PDB entry 6KQL | X-ray diffraction, 2.89 A resolution | chains B and D of the 9 polymer chains in the assembly

Chain B:
Molecule: DNA-directed RNA polymerase subunit alpha
Organism: Thermus thermophilus (strain HB8 / ATCC 27634 / DSM 579)
Notes: EC 2.7.7.6
UniProtKB: Q5SHR6 (RPOA_THET8); residues 1-315 here = UniProt positions 1-315
Sequence (315 residues; each row starts with the number of its first residue):
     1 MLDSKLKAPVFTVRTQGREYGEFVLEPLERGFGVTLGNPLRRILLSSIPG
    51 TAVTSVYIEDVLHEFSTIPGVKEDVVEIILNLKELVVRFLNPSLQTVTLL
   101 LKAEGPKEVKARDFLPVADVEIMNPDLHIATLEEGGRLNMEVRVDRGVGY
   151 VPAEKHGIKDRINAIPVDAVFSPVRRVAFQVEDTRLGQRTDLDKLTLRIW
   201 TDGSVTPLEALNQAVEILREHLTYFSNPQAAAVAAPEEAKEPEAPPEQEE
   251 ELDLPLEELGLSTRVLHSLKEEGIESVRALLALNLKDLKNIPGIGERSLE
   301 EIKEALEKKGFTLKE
Unresolved in the structure: 1, 229-315

Chain D:
Molecule: DNA-directed RNA polymerase subunit beta'
Organism: Thermus thermophilus (strain HB8 / ATCC 27634 / DSM 579)
Notes: EC 2.7.7.6
UniProtKB: Q8RQE8 (RPOC_THET8); numbering as in UniProt (aligned over 1-1524)
Sequence (1524 residues; numbered 1 to 1524; the number before each row is that of its first residue):
     1 MKKEVRKVRIALASPEKIRSWSYGEVEKPETINYRTLKPERDGLFDERIF
    51 GPIKDYECACGKYKRQRFEGKVCERCGVEVTKSIVRRYRMGHIELATPAA
   101 HIWFVKDVPSKIGTLLDLSATELEQVLYFSKYIVLDPKGAILNGVPVEKR
   151 QLLTDEEYRELRYGKQETYPLPPGVDALVKDGEEVVKGQELAPGVVSRLD
   201 GVALYRFPRRVRVEYVKKERAGLRLPLAAWVEKEAYKPGEILAELPEPYL
   251 FRAEEEGVVELKELEEGAFLVLRREDEPVATYFLPVGMTPLVVHGEIVEK
   301 GQPLAEAKGLLRMPRQVRAAQVEAEEEGETVYLTLFLEWTEPKDYRVQPH
   351 MNVVVPEGARVEAGDKIVAAIDPEEEVIAEAEGVVHLHEPASILVVKARV
   401 YPFEDDVEVSTGDRVAPGDVLADGGKVKSDVYGRVEVDLVRNVVRVVESY
   451 DIDARMGAEAIQQLLKELDLEALEKELLEEMKHPSRARRAKARKRLEVVR
   501 AFLDSGNRPEWMILEAVPVLPPDLRPMVQVDGGRFATSDLNDLYRRLINR
   551 NNRLKKLLAQGAPEIIIRNEKRMLQEAVDALLDNGRRGAPVTNPGSDRPL
   601 RSLTDILSGKQGRFRQNLLGKRVDYSGRSVIVVGPQLKLHQCGLPKRMAL
   651 ELFKPFLLKKMEEKGIAPNVKAARRMLERQRDIKDEVWDALEEVIHGKVV
   701 LLNRAPTLHRLGIQAFQPVLVEGQSIQLHPLVCEAFNADFDGDQMAVHVP
   751 LSSFAQAEARIQMLSAHNLLSPASGEPLAKPSRDIILGLYYITQVRKEKK
   801 GAGLEFATPEEALAAHERGEVALNAPIKVAGRETSVGRLKYVFANPDEAL
   851 LAVAHGIVDLQDVVTVRYMGKRLETSPGRILFARIVAEAVEDEKVAWELI
   901 QLDVPQEKNSLKDLVYQAFLRLGMEKTARLLDALKYYGFTFSTTSGITIG
   951 IDDAVIPEEKKQYLEEADRKLLQIEQAYEMGFLTDRERYDQILQLWTETT
  1001 EKVTQAVFKNFEENYPFNPLYVMAQSGARGNPQQIRQLCGLRGLMQKPSG
  1051 ETFEVPVRSSFREGLTVLEYFISSHGARKGGADTALRTADSGYLTRKLVD
  1101 VTHEIVVREADCGTTNYISVPLFQPDEVTRSLRLRKRADIEAGLYGRVLA
  1151 REVEVLGVRLEEGRYLSMDDVHLLIKAAEAGEIQEVPVRSPLTCQTRYGV
  1201 CQKCYGYDLSMARPVSIGEAVGIVAAQSIGEPGTQLTMRTFHTGGVAGAA
  1251 DITQGLPRVIELFEARRPKAKAVISEIDGVVRIEETEEKLSVFVESEGFS
  1301 KEYKLPKEARLLVKDGDYVEAGQPLTRGAIDPHQLLEAKGPEAVERYLVE
  1351 EIQKVYRAQGVKLHDKHIEIVVRQMMKYVEVTDPGDSRLLEGQVLEKWDV
  1401 EALNERLIAEGKTPVAWKPLLMGVTKSALSTKSWLSAASFQNTTHVLTEA
  1451 AIAGKKDELIGLKENVILGRLIPAGTGSDFVRFTQVVDQKTLKAIEEARK
  1501 EAVEAKERPAARRGVKREQPGKQA
Unresolved in the structure: 1-2, 1238-1251, 1503-1524
Ion coordination: Zn2+ site 1: C58, C60, C73, C76; Mg2+ site 1: D739, D741, D743 (shared with 1 residue of chain I); Mg2+ site 2 near K840 (its only coordinating residue here); Mg2+ site 3: W897, I900; Zn2+ site 2: C1112, C1194, C1201, C1204

How chain B and chain D interact:
Contacting residue pairs (38; chain B residue first):
  L45(B) - H855(D)
  S46(B) - H855(D)
  H63(B) - E810(D)  salt bridge
  F65(B) - P809(D)  hydrophobic
  D74(B) - R872(D)  salt bridge
  V76(B) - V842(D)  hydrophobic
  V76(B) - R872(D)
  E77(B) - R867(D)  salt bridge
  E77(B) - R872(D)  salt bridge
  L80(B) - V842(D)
  L80(B) - F843(D)
  L80(B) - A844(D)
  L80(B) - R867(D)
  N81(B) - R867(D)  hydrogen bond
  K83(B) - V842(D)  hydrogen bond (side chain-backbone)
  K83(B) - E848(D)  salt bridge
  E84(B) - A844(D)
  E84(B) - N845(D)  hydrogen bond
  E84(B) - R867(D)  salt bridge
  G149(B) - H855(D)
  Y150(B) - F843(D)
  Y150(B) - E848(D)  hydrogen bond
  Y150(B) - A852(D)  hydrophobic
  Y150(B) - H855(D)
  Y150(B) - I857(D)  hydrophobic
  P152(B) - I857(D)  hydrophobic
  E154(B) - K840(D)  salt bridge
  V170(B) - E848(D)
  V170(B) - L851(D)  hydrophobic
  R176(B) - R884(D)
  R176(B) - E888(D)  salt bridge
  R185(B) - D689(D)  salt bridge
  R185(B) - E692(D)  salt bridge
  Q188(B) - K646(D)
  Q188(B) - D685(D)
  Q188(B) - W688(D)
  Q188(B) - E722(D)
  T190(B) - E722(D)
Interface residues without a listed pair, chain B (26 interface residues in all): D168, S172, V174, R175, Q180, R198
Interface residues without a listed pair, chain D (27 interface residues in all): L839, Y841, D847, A854, Y936

Summary:
The interface between chain B and chain D involves 26 residues on one side and 27 on the other; the contacts
include 4 hydrogen bonds and 10 salt bridges. Polar pairs include H63(B)-E810(D), D74(B)-R872(D) and
E77(B)-R867(D). C58(D), C60(D), C73(D) and C76(D) coordinate Zn2+ site 1.
Here chain B is DNA-directed RNA polymerase subunit alpha and chain D is DNA-directed RNA polymerase subunit
beta', both from Thermus thermophilus (strain HB8 / ATCC 27634 / DSM 579). Entry 6KQL (Thermus thermophilus
initial transcription complex comprising sigma A and 5'-triphosphate RNA of 4 nt) was determined by X-ray
diffraction together with 6KQD, 6KQE, 6KQF, 6KQG, 6KQH, 6KQM and 6 further entries from the same study.
